PDB entry 8P9D | X-ray diffraction, 2.70 A resolution | chains A and E of the 6 polymer chains in the assembly

# Chain A
Molecule: Tumor protein 63
Organism: Homo sapiens
UniProtKB: Q9H3D4 (P63_HUMAN); residues 358-416 here correspond to UniProt positions 397-455 (UniProt number = residue number + 39)
Chain sequence (61 residues; each row starts with the number of its first residue):
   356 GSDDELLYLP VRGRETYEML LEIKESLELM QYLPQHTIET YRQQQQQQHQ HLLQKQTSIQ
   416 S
Unresolved in the structure: 356-358, 405-416
Sequence notes: expression tag (356-357); conflict Glu377 (Lys416 in Q9H3D4)

# Chain E
Molecule: Darpin 1810 A2
Organism: Lama glama
Notes: antibody fragment or engineered binder
Chain sequence (126 residues; each row starts with the number of its first residue):
     1 GSDLGKKLLE AAINGQLDEV RILMANGADV NAADALGVTP LHLAAVWGHL EIVEVLLKAG
    61 ADVNAQDQHG NTPLHLAAWA GHLEIVEVLL KHGADVNAQD KFGKTPFDLA IDNGNKDIAE
   121 VLQKAA
Unresolved in the structure: 1

# Chain A / chain E interface
Contacting residue pairs (14):
  Gln386(A) - Ile13(E)
  Gln386(A) - Asp34(E)
  Tyr387(A) - Ile13(E)  hydrophobic
  Tyr387(A) - Asp34(E)  hydrogen bond
  Tyr387(A) - Leu36(E)
  Tyr387(A) - Val38(E)
  Tyr387(A) - Leu43(E)  hydrophobic
  Tyr387(A) - Trp47(E)  hydrogen bond (backbone-side chain)
  Leu388(A) - Ile13(E)
  Leu388(A) - Trp47(E)  hydrophobic
  Pro389(A) - Ile13(E)
  Pro389(A) - Asn14(E)
  Pro389(A) - Trp47(E)
  Gln390(A) - Asn14(E)  hydrogen bond (backbone-side chain)
Also at the interface, not in a pair above, chain A (6 interface residues in all): His391

# Summary
Chain A and chain E form an interface of 6 and 7 residues respectively; the contacts include 3 hydrogen bonds.
Polar contacts include Tyr387(A)-Asp34(E), Tyr387(A)-Trp47(E) and Gln390(A)-Asn14(E).
Here chain A is Tumor protein 63 (Homo sapiens) and chain E is Darpin 1810 A2 (Lama glama). Entry 8P9D
(Crystal structure of p63-p73 heterotetramer (tetramerisation domain) in complex with darpin 1810 A2) was
determined by X-ray diffraction, deposited together with 8P9C and 8P9E.
